4WWO - chain A; structure by X-ray diffraction, 2.30 A resolution.

Chain A:
Molecule: Phosphatidylinositol 4,5-bisphosphate 3-kinase catalytic subunit gamma isoform
Source organism: Homo sapiens
Notes: EC 2.7.1.153, 2.7.11.1
UniProt: P48736 (PK3CG_HUMAN); residues 144-1102 here = UniProt positions 144-1102
Sequence (959 residues; row label = number of the first residue in the row):
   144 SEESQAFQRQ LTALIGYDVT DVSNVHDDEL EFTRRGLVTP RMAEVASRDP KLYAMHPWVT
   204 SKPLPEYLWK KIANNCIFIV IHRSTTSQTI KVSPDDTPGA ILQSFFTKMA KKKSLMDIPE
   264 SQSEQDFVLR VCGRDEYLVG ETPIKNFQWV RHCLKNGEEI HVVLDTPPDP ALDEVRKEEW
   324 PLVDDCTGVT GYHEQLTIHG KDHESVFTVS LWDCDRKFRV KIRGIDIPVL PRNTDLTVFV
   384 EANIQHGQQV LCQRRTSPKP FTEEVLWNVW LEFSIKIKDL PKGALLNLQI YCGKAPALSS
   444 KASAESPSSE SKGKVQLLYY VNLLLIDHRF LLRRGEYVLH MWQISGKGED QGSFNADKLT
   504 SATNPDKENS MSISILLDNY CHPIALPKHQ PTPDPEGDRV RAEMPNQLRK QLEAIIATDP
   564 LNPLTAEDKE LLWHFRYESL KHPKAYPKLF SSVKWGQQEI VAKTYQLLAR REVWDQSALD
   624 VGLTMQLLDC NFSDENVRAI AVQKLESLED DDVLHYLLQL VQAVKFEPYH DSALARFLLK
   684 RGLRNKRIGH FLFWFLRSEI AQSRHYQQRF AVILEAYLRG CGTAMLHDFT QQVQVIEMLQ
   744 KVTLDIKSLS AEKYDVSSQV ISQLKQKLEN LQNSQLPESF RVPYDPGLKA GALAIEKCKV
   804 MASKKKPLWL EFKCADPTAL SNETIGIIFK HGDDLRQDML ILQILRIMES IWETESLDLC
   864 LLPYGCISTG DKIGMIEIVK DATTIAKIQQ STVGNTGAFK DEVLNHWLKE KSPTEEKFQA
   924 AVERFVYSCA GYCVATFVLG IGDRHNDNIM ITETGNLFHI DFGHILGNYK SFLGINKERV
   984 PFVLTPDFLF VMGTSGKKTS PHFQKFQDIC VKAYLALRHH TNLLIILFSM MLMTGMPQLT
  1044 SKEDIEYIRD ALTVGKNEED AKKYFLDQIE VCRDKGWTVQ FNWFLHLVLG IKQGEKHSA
Disordered / not traced: 144-146, 247-270, 322-351, 374-378, 437-457, 490-495, 523-544, 754-758, 898-901, 969-979, 1041-1042, 1091-1102
UniProt features mapped onto this chain:
  - region: Val803 to Lys809 (G-loop), Gly943 to Asn951 (Catalytic loop), His962 to Thr988 (Activation loop)
  - binding site (ATP): Gly829 to Leu838, Leu864 to Thr872, Phe961 to Leu969
  - modified residue: Thr1024 (Phosphothreonine), Ser1101 (Phosphoserine)
Residues lining bound ligands: 3VD (N-{(1S)-1-[8-chloro-2-(3-fluorophenyl)quinolin-3-yl]ethyl}-9H-purin-6-amine): Lys802, Val803, Met804, Pro810, Leu811, Trp812, Ile831, Tyr867, Ile879, Glu880, Ile881, Val882, Ala885, Thr886, Thr887, Lys890, Met953, Ile963

In short:
Ligands of chain A: compound 3VD. Curated annotation (UniProt) lists 28 ATP-binding residues.
Chain A is Phosphatidylinositol 4,5-bisphosphate 3-kinase catalytic subunit gamma isoform (Homo sapiens); the
structure, Crystal structure of human PI3K-gamma in complex with phenylquinoline inhibitor
N-{(1S)-1-[8-chloro-2-(3-fluorophenyl)quinolin-3-yl]ethyl}-9H-purin-6-amine, was determined by X-ray
diffraction, deposited together with 4WWN and 4WWP.
